Entry 3OPZ (X-ray diffraction, 3.40 A resolution); this record covers chains H and L of the 3 polymer chains in the assembly.

[Chain H]
Protein: heavy chain of the Fab fragment of immunoglobulin G
Organism: Mus musculus
Notes: antibody fragment or engineered binder
Sequence (222 residues; numbered 2 to 223; the number before each row is that of its first residue):
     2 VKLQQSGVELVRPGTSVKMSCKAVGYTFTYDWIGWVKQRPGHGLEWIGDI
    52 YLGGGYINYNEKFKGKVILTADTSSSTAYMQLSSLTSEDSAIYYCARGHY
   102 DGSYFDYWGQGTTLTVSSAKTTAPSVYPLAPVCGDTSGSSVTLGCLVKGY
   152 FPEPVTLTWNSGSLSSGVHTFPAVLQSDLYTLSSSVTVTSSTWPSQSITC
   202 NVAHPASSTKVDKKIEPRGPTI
Not modelled in the structure: 28, 223
Disulfide bonds: C22-C96, C146-C201

[Chain L]
Protein: light chain of the Fab fragment of immunoglobulin G
Organism: Mus musculus
Notes: antibody fragment or engineered binder
Sequence (213 residues; each row starts with the number of its first residue):
     1 DVLMTQTPTIMSASIGEEITLTCSASSSVSHMHWYQHKSGTSPKLLIYIT
    51 SYLASGVPSRFSGSGSGTFYSLTISSVEAEDAADYYCHQWSTFPSTFGSG
   101 TKLEIKRADAAPTVSIFPPSSEQLTSGGASVVCFLNNFYPKDINVKWKID
   151 GSERQNGVLNSWTDQDSKDSTYSMSSTLTLTKDEYERHNSYTCEATHKTS
   201 TSPIVKSFNRNEC
Not modelled in the structure: 213
Disulfide bonds: C23-C87, C133-C193

[How chain H and chain L interact]
Residue-residue contacts (72; chain H residue first):
  Q39(H) - H37(L)  hydrogen bond
  G44(H) - Y86(L)
  L45(H) - Y86(L)  hydrophobic
  L45(H) - F97(L)
  W47(H) - F93(L)  hydrophobic
  W47(H) - P94(L)  hydrophobic
  W47(H) - S95(L)
  W47(H) - F97(L)
  D50(H) - W90(L)  hydrogen bond
  N59(H) - F93(L)
  Y60(H) - F93(L)
  Y95(H) - H37(L)
  Y95(H) - T41(L)  hydrogen bond (side chain-backbone)
  Y95(H) - S42(L)
  D102(H) - I49(L)
  G103(H) - H31(L)  hydrogen bond (backbone-side chain)
  G103(H) - H33(L)  hydrogen bond (backbone-side chain)
  S104(H) - H33(L)
  S104(H) - H88(L)
  S104(H) - W90(L)
  Y105(H) - H33(L)  hydrogen bond (backbone-side chain)
  Y105(H) - Y35(L)
  Y105(H) - L45(L)  hydrophobic
  Y105(H) - Y48(L)  hydrophobic
  F106(H) - Y35(L)  hydrogen bond (backbone-side chain)
  F106(H) - L45(L)
  F106(H) - H88(L)
  D107(H) - L45(L)
  W109(H) - Y35(L)
  W109(H) - P43(L)
  G110(H) - S42(L)  hydrogen bond (backbone-side chain)
  Q111(H) - S42(L)
  Y128(H) - S120(L)
  Y128(H) - E122(L)
  Y128(H) - Q123(L)
  Y128(H) - S126(L)
  P129(H) - S120(L)
  P129(H) - E122(L)
  L130(H) - F117(L)
  L130(H) - V132(L)  hydrophobic
  A131(H) - F117(L)
  V133(H) - F208(L)  hydrophobic
  C134(H) - E212(L)
  T143(H) - S115(L)
  T143(H) - F117(L)
  L147(H) - S130(L)
  K149(H) - S130(L)
  H170(H) - N136(L)
  H170(H) - N137(L)  hydrogen bond
  H170(H) - S173(L)
  T171(H) - T163(L)
  F172(H) - F134(L)  hydrophobic
  F172(H) - N136(L)
  F172(H) - S161(L)
  F172(H) - T163(L)
  F172(H) - S173(L)
  F172(H) - M174(L)
  F172(H) - S175(L)
  P173(H) - S161(L)  hydrogen bond (backbone-side chain)
  P173(H) - W162(L)
  V175(H) - L159(L)  hydrophobic
  V175(H) - N160(L)
  V175(H) - S161(L)
  Q177(H) - L159(L)
  S184(H) - F134(L)
  S184(H) - S175(L)  hydrogen bond
  S185(H) - F134(L)
  S186(H) - F134(L)
  S186(H) - N136(L)
  K214(H) - E122(L)  salt bridge
  R219(H) - P118(L)
  T222(H) - E212(L)
Interface residues without a listed pair, chain H (44 interface residues in all): V37, E46, N61, P132, L144, G145
Interface residues without a listed pair, chain L (42 interface residues in all): I116, P119, T179

[In short]
44 residues of chain H and 42 residues of chain L are in contact, with 11 hydrogen bonds and 1 salt bridge.
Polar pairs include K214(H)-E122(L), Q39(H)-H37(L) and D50(H)-W90(L).
Here chain H is heavy chain of the Fab fragment of immunoglobulin G and chain L is light chain of the Fab
fragment of immunoglobulin G, both from Mus musculus. Entry 3OPZ (Crystal structure of trans-sialidase in
complex with the Fab fragment of a neutralizing monoclonal IgG antibody) was determined by X-ray diffraction.
